Entry 8XGC (electron microscopy, 3.70 A resolution); this record covers chains 5 and X of the 29 polymer chains in the assembly.

# Chain 5
Name: Minichromosome maintenance protein 5
Source organism: Saccharomyces cerevisiae
Notes: EC 3.6.4.12
UniProt: P29496 (MCM5_YEAST); numbering as in UniProt (aligned over 1-775)
Amino-acid sequence (775 residues; row label = number of the first residue in the row):
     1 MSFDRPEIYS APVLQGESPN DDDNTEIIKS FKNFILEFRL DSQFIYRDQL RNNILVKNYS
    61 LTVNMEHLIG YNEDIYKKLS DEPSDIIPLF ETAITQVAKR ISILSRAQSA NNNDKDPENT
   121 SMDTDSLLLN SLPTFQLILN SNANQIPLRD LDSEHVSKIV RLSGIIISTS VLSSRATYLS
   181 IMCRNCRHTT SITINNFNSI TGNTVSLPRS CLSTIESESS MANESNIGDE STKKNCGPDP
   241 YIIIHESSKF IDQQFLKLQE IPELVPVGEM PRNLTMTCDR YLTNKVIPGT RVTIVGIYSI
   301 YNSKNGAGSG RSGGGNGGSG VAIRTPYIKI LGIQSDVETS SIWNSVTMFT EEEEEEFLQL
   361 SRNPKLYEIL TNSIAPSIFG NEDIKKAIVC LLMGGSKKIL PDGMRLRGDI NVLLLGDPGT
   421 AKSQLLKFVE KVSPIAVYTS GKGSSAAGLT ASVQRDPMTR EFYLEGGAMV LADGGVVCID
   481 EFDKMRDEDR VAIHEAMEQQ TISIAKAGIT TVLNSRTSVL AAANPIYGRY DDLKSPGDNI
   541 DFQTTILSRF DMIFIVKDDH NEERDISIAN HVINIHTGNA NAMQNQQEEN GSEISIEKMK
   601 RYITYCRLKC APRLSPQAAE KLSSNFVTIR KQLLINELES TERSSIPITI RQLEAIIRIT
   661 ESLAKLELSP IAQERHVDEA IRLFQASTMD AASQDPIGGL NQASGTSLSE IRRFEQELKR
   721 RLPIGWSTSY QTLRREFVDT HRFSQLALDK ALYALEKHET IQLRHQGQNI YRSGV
Unresolved in the structure: 1-19, 108-130, 199-204, 214-234, 306-319, 695-707, 775
Curated features (UniProtKB/Swiss-Prot):
  - motif: Ser548 to Asp551 (Arginine finger)
  - binding site (ATP): Gly416 to Ser423
  - mutagenesis: Lys422 (K422A: Loss of MCM2-7 complex helicase activity)
Bound ions: Zn2+: Cys183, Cys186, Cys211, Cys236
Residues lining bound ligands:
  - ADP (adenosine-5'-diphosphate), molecule 1: Ser377, Ile378, Phe379, Pro418, Gly419, Thr420, Ala421, Lys422, Ser423, Gln424, Asp480, Asn524, Ile568, Val572, Ile575
  - ADP, molecule 2: Glu498, Gln499, Arg549, Ile650, Arg651, Glu654

# Chain X
Molecule: 51-nt DNA strand
Source organism: Saccharomyces cerevisiae
Sequence (51 nucleotides; each row starts with the number of its first residue):
     9 TTAAATTTTG CATACGATCG ATTAATTTTT GAGTGTGTTT TTTTTTTTTT T

# How chain 5 and chain X interact
Contacting residue pairs (14; chain 5 residue first):
  Ser445(5) - DT56(X)  hydrogen bond to the phosphate
  Ala447(5) - DT55(X)  phosphate contact
  Val453(5) - DT54(X)  phosphate contact
  Val453(5) - DT55(X)  phosphate contact
  Arg455(5) - DT52(X)  hydrogen bond to the base
  Arg460(5) - DT50(X)  base contact
  Arg460(5) - DT51(X)  hydrogen bond to the base
  Arg460(5) - DT52(X)  base contact
  Phe462(5) - DT52(X)  base contact
  Phe462(5) - DT53(X)  sugar contact
  Lys506(5) - DT54(X)  phosphate contact
  Lys506(5) - DT55(X)  salt bridge to the phosphate
  Ala507(5) - DT53(X)  phosphate contact
  Ala507(5) - DT54(X)  hydrogen bond to the phosphate
Interface residues without a listed pair, chain 5 (11 interface residues in all): Ala446, Gly448, Ser452

# In short
11 residues of chain 5 and 7 residues of chain X are in contact, with 4 hydrogen bonds and 1 salt bridge.
Among the polar pairs are Arg455(5)-DT52(X), Arg460(5)-DT51(X) and Ser445(5)-DT56(X). Chain 5 binds ADP.
Chain 5 is Minichromosome maintenance protein 5 and chain X is a 51-nt DNA strand, both from Saccharomyces
cerevisiae; the structure, Structure of yeast replisome associated with FACT and histone hexamer, Composite
map, was determined by electron microscopy.
